Entry 3KFK (X-ray diffraction, 6.00 A resolution (low resolution: residue-level contacts below are approximate; hydrogen-bond / salt-bridge calls are withheld)); this record covers chains B and C of the 4 polymer chains in the assembly.

[Chain B (and C)]
Protein: Chaperonin
Organism: Methanococcus maripaludis
Notes: chain C of this document is another copy of the same molecule, construct and numbering; everything in this record applies to it too
UniProt: Q877G8 (Q877G8_METMP); aligned to UniProt positions 1-543 over residues 1-543
Amino-acid sequence (521 residues; numbered 1 to 543; 22 numbers in that range are skipped by the numbering (no residue carries them; nothing is unmodelled there); the number before each row is that of its first residue):
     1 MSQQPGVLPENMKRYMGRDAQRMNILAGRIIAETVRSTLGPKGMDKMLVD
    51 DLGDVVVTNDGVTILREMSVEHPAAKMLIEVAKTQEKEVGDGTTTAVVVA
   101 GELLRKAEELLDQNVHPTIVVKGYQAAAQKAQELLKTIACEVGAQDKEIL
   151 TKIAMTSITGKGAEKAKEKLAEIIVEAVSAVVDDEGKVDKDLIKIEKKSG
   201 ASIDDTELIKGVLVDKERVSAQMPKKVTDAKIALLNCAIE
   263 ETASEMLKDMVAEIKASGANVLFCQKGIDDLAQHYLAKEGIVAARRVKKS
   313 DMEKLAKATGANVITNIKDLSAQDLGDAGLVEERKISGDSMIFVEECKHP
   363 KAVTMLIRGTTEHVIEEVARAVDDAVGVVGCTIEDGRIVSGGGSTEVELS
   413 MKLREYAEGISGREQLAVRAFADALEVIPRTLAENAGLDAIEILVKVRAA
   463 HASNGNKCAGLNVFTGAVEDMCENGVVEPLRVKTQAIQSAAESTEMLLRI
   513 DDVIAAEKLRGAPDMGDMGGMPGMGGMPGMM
Not modelled in the structure: 1-10, 520-543
Disulfide bonds: Cys470-Cys484
Construct notes: engineered mutation Thr264 (Gln in Q877G8), Ala265 (Glu in Q877G8), Ser266 (Glu in Q877G8), Glu267 (Lys265 in Q877G8)
Ligand contacts: ATP-gamma-S (AGS; phosphothiophosphoric acid-adenylate ester): Thr38, Leu39, Gly40, Pro41, Asn59, Asp60, Gly61, Gly90, Asp91, Gly92, Thr93, Thr94, Thr95, Thr159, Gly160, Lys161, Gly403, Gly404, Leu444, Leu473, Asn474, Phe476, Val488, Glu490, Lys495
From the paper describing this entry:
  - catalytic residues: Asp60, Asp386 (citing earlier work)

[Chain B / chain C interface]
Contacting residue pairs - 35 pairs, chain B then chain C:
  Ile30(B) with Arg14(C)
  Glu33(B) with Met16(C)
  Thr34(B) with Arg14(C); Asp514(C)
  Ser37(B) with Asp513(C)
  Lys42(B) with Thr118(C); Ile119(C)
  Gly43(B) with Arg511(C)
  Met44(B) with Thr118(C); Arg511(C); Asp513(C)
  Asp45(B) with Arg511(C)
  Lys46(B) with Asp513(C); Asp514(C)
  Met47(B) with Pro73(C); Met77(C); Ile516(C)
  Leu48(B) with Ile516(C)
  Val49(B) with Ile516(C); Ala517(C); Ala518(C)
  Asp50(B) with Ala518(C)
  Asp51(B) with Ala518(C); Glu519(C)
  Met68(B) with Ile516(C)
  Ser69(B) with Asn11(C)
  Val70(B) with Asn11(C)
  Glu71(B) with Asn11(C)
  Glu446(B) with His116(C)
  Asn447(B) with His116(C); Thr118(C)
  Ala448(B) with His116(C); Thr118(C); Ile119(C)
  Gly449(B) with His116(C)
Interface residues without a listed pair, chain B (23 interface residues in all): Ile64
Interface residues without a listed pair, chain C (19 interface residues in all): Arg425, Leu510, Ile512, Val515

[Overview]
23 residues of chain B face 19 of chain C across their interface. Ligands of chain B: ATP-gamma-S. From the
paper: catalytic residues Asp60(B) and Asp386(B).
Chain B and chain C are both Chaperonin (Methanococcus maripaludis); the structure, Crystal structures of a
group II chaperonin from Methanococcus maripaludis, was determined by X-ray diffraction together with 3KFB and
3KFE from the same study.
